PDB entry 6KYK | X-ray diffraction, 2.82 A resolution | chains A and D of the 3 polymer chains in the assembly

Chain A:
Protein: SH3 and multiple ankyrin repeat domains protein 3
Source organism: Mus musculus
Notes: fragment: NTD-ANK tandem
UniProtKB: Q4ACU6 (SHAN3_MOUSE); residue numbers follow UniProt; this construct covers 1-368
Amino-acid sequence (374 residues; row label = number of the first residue in the row; numbers below 1 keep their minus sign (Gly-5 is residue -5)):
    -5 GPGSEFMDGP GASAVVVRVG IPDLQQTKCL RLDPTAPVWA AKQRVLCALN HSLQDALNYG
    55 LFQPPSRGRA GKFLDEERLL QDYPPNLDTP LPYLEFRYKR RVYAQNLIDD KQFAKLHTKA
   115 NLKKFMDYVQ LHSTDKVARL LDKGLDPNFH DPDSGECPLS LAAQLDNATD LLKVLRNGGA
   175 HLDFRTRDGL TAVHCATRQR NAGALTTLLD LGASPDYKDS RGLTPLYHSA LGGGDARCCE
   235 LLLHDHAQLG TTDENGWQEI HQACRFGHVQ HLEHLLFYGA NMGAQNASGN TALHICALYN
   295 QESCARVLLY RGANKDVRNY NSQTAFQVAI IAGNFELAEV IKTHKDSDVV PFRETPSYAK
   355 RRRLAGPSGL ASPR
Not modelled in the structure: -5 to 4, 364-368
Disulfide bonds: Cys258-Cys290
Construct notes: expression tag (-5 to 0); engineered mutation Arg231 (Leu in Q4ACU6), Tyr304 (Phe in Q4ACU6)
Curated features (UniProtKB/Swiss-Prot):
  - modified residue: Tyr122 (Phosphotyrosine)
Reported in the primary citation:
  - mutagenesis - K22A (3.4 \mu M): decreased binding to Ras-related protein Rap-1b (chain D)
  - mutagenesis - K22A/R72E, R72E: abolished binding to Ras-related protein Rap-1b (chain D)

Chain D:
Protein: Ras-related protein Rap-1b
Source organism: Homo sapiens
UniProtKB: P61224 (RAP1B_HUMAN); residues 1-167 here = UniProt positions 1-167
Amino-acid sequence (170 residues; numbered -2 to 167; the number before each row is that of its first residue; numbers below 1 keep their minus sign (Gly-2 is residue -2)):
    -2 GPHMREYKLV VLGSGGVGKS ALTVQFVQGI FVEKYDPTIE DSYRKQVEVD AQQCMLEILD
    58 TAGTEQFTAM RDLYMKNGQG FALVYSITAQ STFNDLQDLR EQILRVKDTD DVPMILVGNK
   118 CDLEDERVVG KEQGQNLARQ WNNCAFLESS AKSKINVNEI FYDLVRQINR
Not modelled in the structure: -2 to -1
Construct notes: expression tag (-2 to 0)
Ligand contacts: GMP-PNP (GNP; phosphoaminophosphonic acid-guanylate ester): Ser11, Gly12, Gly13, Val14, Gly15, Lys16, Ser17, Ala18, Phe28, Val29, Glu30, Lys31, Tyr32, Asp33, Pro34, Thr35, Thr58, Ala59, Gly60, Thr61, Asn116, Lys117, Asp119, Leu120, Ser146, Ser147, Ala148, Lys149
Curated features (UniProtKB/Swiss-Prot):
  - motif: Tyr32 to Tyr40 (Effector region)
  - binding site (GTP): Gly10 to Ala18, Asp57 to Thr61, Asn116 to Asp119, Ser147 to Lys149
  - modified residue: Ser39 (ADP-ribosylserine)
  - natural variant: Gly12 (G12E: In THC11; G12V: In THC11), Ala59 (A59G: In THC11), Gly60 (G60R: In THC11)
  - mutagenesis: Gln25 (Q25A: Impairs interaction with KRIT1), Tyr32 (Y32A: 25-fold reduction in RAP1GAP-stimulated GTPase activity; Y32F: 2-fold reduction in RAP1GAP-stimulated GTPase activity), Glu37 (E37A: Strong reduction in nucleotide exchange with EPAC2), Asp38 (D38A: Impairs interaction with KRIT1), Gln63 (Q63E: Abolishes complex formation with RAP1GAP. Loss GTPase activity), Phe64 (F64A: Abolishes complex formation with RAP1GAP. Loss GTPase activity)

Interface between chain A and chain D:
Contacting residue pairs (40; chain A residue first):
  Arg61(A) with Gln25(D), hydrogen bond (backbone-side chain)
  Gly62(A) with Ser39(D); Tyr40(D); Arg41(D), hydrogen bond (backbone-backbone)
  Arg63(A) with Ser39(D); Tyr40(D)
  Ala64(A) with Ser39(D), hydrogen bond (backbone-backbone)
  Lys66(A) with Glu37(D), hydrogen bond (side chain-backbone); Asp38(D), salt bridge
  Arg72(A) with Ile36(D); Glu62(D), salt bridge
  Tyr77(A) with Ile36(D), hydrophobic
  Pro78(A) with Asp33(D)
  Ala98(A) with Glu54(D)
  Gln99(A) with Arg41(D); Met52(D)
  Asn100(A) with Glu3(D), hydrogen bond; Arg41(D), hydrogen bond
  Lys167(A) with Ala66(D); Asp69(D); Leu70(D)
  Arg170(A) with Met67(D)
  Asn171(A) with Leu70(D); Asn74(D)
  Leu203(A) with Phe64(D)
  Asp204(A) with Phe64(D); Thr65(D), hydrogen bond (backbone-backbone); Ala66(D), hydrogen bond (backbone-backbone); Met67(D)
  Leu205(A) with Ala66(D), hydrophobic; Met67(D); Leu70(D), hydrophobic
  Gly206(A) with Phe64(D)
  Arg355(A) with Glu62(D); Gln63(D), hydrogen bond (backbone-backbone); Phe64(D)
  Arg356(A) with Glu62(D); Phe64(D)
  Arg357(A) with Thr61(D); Glu62(D), salt bridge
Also at the interface, not in a pair above, chain A (26 interface residues in all): Ser60, Asp76, Thr201, Ala207, Lys354
Also at the interface, not in a pair above, chain D (23 interface residues in all): Val24, Pro34
Interface features reported in the paper:
  - residue pairs: Lys66(A)-Asp38(D) (salt bridge), Arg72(A)-Glu62(D) (salt bridge)

Overview:
The interface between chain A and chain D involves 26 residues on one side and 23 on the other, with 9
hydrogen bonds and 3 salt bridges. Among the polar pairs are Lys66(A)-Asp38(D), Arg72(A)-Glu62(D) and
Arg357(A)-Glu62(D). The authors report salt bridges between Lys66(A) and Asp38(D) and Arg72(A) and Glu62(D).
The paper reports that K22A/R72E and R72E of chain A abolish binding to Ras-related protein Rap-1b (chain D);
K22A of chain A reduces binding to Ras-related protein Rap-1b (chain D).
Here chain A is SH3 and multiple ankyrin repeat domains protein 3 (Mus musculus) and chain D is Ras-related
protein Rap-1b (Homo sapiens). Entry 6KYK (Crystal structure of Shank3 NTD-ANK mutant in complex with Rap1)
was determined by X-ray diffraction, deposited together with 6KYH.
